7JMN - chains E and P of the 5 polymer chains in the assembly; structure by electron microscopy, 3.58 A resolution.

# Chain E
Name: Mediator of RNA polymerase II transcription subunit 5
From: Chaetomium thermophilum (strain DSM 1495 / CBS 144.50 / IMI 039719)
Reference sequence: G0SGD2 (G0SGD2_CHATD); residues 1-1099 here = UniProt positions 1-1099
Chain sequence (1099 residues; row label = number of the first residue in the row):
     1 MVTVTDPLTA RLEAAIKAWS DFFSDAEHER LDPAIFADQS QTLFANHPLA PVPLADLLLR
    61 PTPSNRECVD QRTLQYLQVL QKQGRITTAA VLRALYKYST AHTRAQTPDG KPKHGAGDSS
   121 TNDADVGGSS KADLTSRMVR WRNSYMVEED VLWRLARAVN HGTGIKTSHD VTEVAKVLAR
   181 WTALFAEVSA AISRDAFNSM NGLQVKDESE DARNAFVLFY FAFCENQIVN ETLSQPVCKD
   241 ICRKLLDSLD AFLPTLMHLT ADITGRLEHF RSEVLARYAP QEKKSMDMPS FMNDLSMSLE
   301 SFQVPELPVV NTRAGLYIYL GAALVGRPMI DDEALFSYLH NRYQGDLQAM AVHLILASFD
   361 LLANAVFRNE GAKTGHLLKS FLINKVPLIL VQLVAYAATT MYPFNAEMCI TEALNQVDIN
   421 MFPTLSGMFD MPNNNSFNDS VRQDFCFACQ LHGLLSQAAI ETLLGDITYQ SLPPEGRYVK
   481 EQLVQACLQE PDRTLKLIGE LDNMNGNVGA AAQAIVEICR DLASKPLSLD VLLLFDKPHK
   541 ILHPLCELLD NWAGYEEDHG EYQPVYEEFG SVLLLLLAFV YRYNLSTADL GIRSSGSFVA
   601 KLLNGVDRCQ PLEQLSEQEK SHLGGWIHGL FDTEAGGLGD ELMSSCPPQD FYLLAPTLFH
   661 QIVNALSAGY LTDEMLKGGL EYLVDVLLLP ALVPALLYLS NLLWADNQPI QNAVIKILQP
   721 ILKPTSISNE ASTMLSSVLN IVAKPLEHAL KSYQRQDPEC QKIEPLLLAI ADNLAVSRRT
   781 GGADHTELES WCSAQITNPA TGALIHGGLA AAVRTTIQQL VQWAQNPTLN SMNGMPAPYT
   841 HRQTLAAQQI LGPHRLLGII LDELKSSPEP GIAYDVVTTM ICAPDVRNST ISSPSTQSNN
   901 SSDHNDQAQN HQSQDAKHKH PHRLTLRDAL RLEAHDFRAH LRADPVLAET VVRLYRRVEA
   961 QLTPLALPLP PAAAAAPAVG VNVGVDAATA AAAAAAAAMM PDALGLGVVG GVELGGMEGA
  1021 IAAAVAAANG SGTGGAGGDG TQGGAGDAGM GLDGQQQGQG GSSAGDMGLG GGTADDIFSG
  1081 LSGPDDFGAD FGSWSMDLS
Disordered / not traced: 1-59, 87-215, 256-298, 367-368, 418-437, 463-464, 553-561, 593-604, 799-831, 894-1099
Differences from the reference sequence: conflict I228 (Leu in G0SGD2)

# Chain P
Name: Mediator of RNA polymerase II transcription subunit 16
From: Chaetomium thermophilum (strain DSM 1495 / CBS 144.50 / IMI 039719)
Reference sequence: G0SEV7 (G0SEV7_CHATD); numbering as in UniProt (aligned over 1-1130)
Chain sequence (1130 residues; numbered 1 to 1130; the number before each row is that of its first residue):
     1 MALLMEGGDP MSVDGSSTMP AHMRVMPDMG ITGAPMTLDD VDLFGDAVMN NALDALPPAP
    61 GHPPPSRALQ RRIAELRARG CCQGIAWSRQ GTIASISADG MSIELRFLRT NPENGDWELT
   121 DAALSLSVAL VPASSPSATS SSGSGTSNTT VISAGAPFVH LAWAPSVHTS SFELAAIDAP
   181 GRITIFLFTQ NINKPYLSRK WDTDPVDDLH AVVGCYWLPL PFNVSYVANW VQTDYRYEPI
   241 LSPAWGPIHP NHTKSALVCV TTNGLLKMLF PQNNNRIEET SIELESVTAS DDLITHAAIG
   301 ADRNTLLIAL AMGSKQLRVV RVGIQWWLPQ VDKQQMPPSV PLRPSLRESR VAVTTLLDPE
   361 QQQSDGDAPI AQLTHLEILP SPLGETPQTV LPPVILAVRS YLPQEGSLYA AHQEPFTVID
   421 RWELFTDQPK AFHPAFEQLG AKNSASSQPS AMQTLRKLDP VVIPGKVVVT VNTLQFGRVV
   481 CFGFSDGTLQ YRDRFTMNEV YTEQATTNIT SPLQVGFQWE TEGPCLQMAF APTNCSFVQV
   541 SEDGSVKWVK LRYPVDDPNM TLQGPKLKAV AASLAVASVG ANIAGPNIHN HCDDVMAIAR
   601 PLAKKFKDFP TAWVREFVTM FKITVDYSEE AHHDQLMRNS LLQFCLSILN HFGFNGDFQP
   661 RTFSGKFANL ALAVRNIVVL ITIASNAPNT IKEKLSPLDE PEVVDALASC AKWGFDLLAW
   721 LTDRLLALST DQTIKAMLAD QKRFPDLARY LHSKNDVSLH LLLCSSTRGL LSAVCRRLQV
   781 VESLAHRATV YYESRYAVDP AAAAQKTLPP LYHAYVKMQR VVTASLVKAS DFDKLLTALS
   841 RDIQTAYIQT FSGVATQIRQ HASGSGGQPL TEQQQQQCNE QFIKKAQSHV ELDMLLGQNP
   901 PPGFREVLAC FFGNIFPAFR ATVDPRSVFF ADWSLLEEIV AEDERTLKRR REGGGRYVDV
   961 FKRVELCGRG QVLPRGRIVA SVKTERAEAV PMVPSQSQSS HQAASQAQGQ QSQQQQGATP
  1021 APNATPSVPI SQLNPPTGPT QPPNSSGNTA NANPNTGTNA NTLGGSVPGL QGFVPVTANL
  1081 AVNASQWRRC VRCAAVMEDV WGQRPGFTFV LTQQRRCACG GGWGLVPRGD
Disordered / not traced: 1-70, 333-353, 422-425, 673-696, 793-821, 872-882, 970-1130
Differences from the reference sequence: conflict P180 (Leu in G0SEV7), W327 (Gly in G0SEV7)

# Interface between chain E and chain P
Contacting residue pairs (33; chain E residue first):
  P61(E) with P136(P)
  T62(E) with S134(P); S135(P)
  S64(E) with G155(P)
  R66(E) with V206(P)
  E67(E) with P180(P); D207(P); D208(P), hydrogen bond (side chain-backbone)
  F216(E) with Q388(P)
  V217(E) with Q388(P)
  N226(E) with R72(P)
  V229(E) with R72(P)
  N230(E) with R72(P)
  T587(E) with L376(P)
  L612(E) with L376(P), hydrophobic
  W704(E) with R321(P); D365(P); G366(P); D367(P)
  A705(E) with G366(P)
  D706(E) with D365(P); G366(P)
  E747(E) with D292(P)
  S752(E) with D365(P)
  R755(E) with A289(P)
  A783(E) with L293(P); I294(P)
  L788(E) with I294(P), hydrophobic; H296(P)
  Q849(E) with I294(P); Q316(P)
  H854(E) with L76(P)
  R855(E) with D178(P), salt bridge
Also at the interface, not in a pair above, chain E (36 interface residues in all): R60, N65, L218, E225, N664, S667, N701, H748, Q756, G782, D784, H785, C792
Also at the interface, not in a pair above, chain P (34 interface residues in all): A154, A179, V287, S290, D291, V322, P369, H375, R421, S446, S447

# Summary
36 residues of chain E face 34 of chain P across their interface, with 1 hydrogen bond and 1 salt bridge.
Among the polar pairs are R855(E)-D178(P) and E67(E)-D208(P).
Chain E is Mediator of RNA polymerase II transcription subunit 5 and chain P is Mediator of RNA polymerase II
transcription subunit 16, both from Chaetomium thermophilum (strain DSM 1495 / CBS 144.50 / IMI 039719); the
structure, Tail module of Mediator complex, was determined by electron microscopy, deposited together with
6XP5.
